Entry 8YSZ (electron microscopy, 3.38 A resolution); this record covers chains A and E of the 5 polymer chains in the assembly.

Chain A:
Protein: Isoform Short of Insulin receptor
Organism: Homo sapiens
UniProt: P06213 (INSR_HUMAN), isoform P06213-2; residue numbers follow UniProt; this construct covers 1-1370
Amino-acid sequence (1370 residues; row label = number of the first residue in the row):
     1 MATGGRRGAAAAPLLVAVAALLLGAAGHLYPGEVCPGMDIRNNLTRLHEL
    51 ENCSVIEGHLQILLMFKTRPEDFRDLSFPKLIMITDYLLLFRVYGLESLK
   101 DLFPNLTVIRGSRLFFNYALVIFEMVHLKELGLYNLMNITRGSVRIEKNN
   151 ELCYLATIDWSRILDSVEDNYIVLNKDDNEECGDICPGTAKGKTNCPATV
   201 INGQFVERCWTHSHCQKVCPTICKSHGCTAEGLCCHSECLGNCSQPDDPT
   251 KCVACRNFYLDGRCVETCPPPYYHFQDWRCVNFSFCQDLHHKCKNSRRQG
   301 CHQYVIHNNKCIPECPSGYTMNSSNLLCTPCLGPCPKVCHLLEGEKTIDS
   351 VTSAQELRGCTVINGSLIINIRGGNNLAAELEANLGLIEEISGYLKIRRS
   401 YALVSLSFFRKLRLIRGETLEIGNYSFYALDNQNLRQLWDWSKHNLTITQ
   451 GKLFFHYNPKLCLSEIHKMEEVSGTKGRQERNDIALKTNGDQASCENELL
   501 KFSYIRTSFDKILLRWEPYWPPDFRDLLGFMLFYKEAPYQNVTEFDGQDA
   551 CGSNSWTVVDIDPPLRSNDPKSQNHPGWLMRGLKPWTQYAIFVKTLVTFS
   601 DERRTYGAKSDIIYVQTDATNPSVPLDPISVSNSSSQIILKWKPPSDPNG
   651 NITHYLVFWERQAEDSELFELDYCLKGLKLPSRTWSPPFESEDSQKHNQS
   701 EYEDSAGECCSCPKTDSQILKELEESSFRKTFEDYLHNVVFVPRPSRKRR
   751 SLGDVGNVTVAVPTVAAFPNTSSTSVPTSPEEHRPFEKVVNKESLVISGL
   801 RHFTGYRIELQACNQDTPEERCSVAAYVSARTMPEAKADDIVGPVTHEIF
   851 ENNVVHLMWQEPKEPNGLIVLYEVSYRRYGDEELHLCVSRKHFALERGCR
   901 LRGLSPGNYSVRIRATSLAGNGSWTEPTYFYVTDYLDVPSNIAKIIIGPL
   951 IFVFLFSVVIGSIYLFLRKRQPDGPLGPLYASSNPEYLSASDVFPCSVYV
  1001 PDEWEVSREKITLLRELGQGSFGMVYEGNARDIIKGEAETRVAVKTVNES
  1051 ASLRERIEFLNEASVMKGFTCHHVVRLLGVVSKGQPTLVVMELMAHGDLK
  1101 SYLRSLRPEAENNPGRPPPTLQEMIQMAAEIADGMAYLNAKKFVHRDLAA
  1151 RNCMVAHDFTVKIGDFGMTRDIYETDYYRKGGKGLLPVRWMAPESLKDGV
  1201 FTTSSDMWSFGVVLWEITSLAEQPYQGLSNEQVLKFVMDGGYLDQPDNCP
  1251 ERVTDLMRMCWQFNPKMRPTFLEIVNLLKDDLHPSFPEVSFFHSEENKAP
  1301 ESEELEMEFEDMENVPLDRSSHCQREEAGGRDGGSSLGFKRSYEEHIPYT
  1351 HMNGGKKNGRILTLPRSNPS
Disordered / not traced: 1-26, 224, 271, 316, 361, 488, 685-783, 816-817, 823-824, 878-880, 935-1370
Swiss-Prot annotation at these positions:
  - region: Glu733 to Phe741 (Insulin-binding), Tyr999 (Important for interaction with IRS1, SHC1 and STAT5B)
  - site: Phe66 (Insulin-binding)
  - modified residue: Ser400 (Phosphoserine), Tyr401 (Phosphotyrosine), Ser407 (Phosphoserine), Tyr999 (Phosphotyrosine)
  - glycosylation (N-linked (GlcNAc...) asparagine): Asn43, Asn52, Asn105, Asn138, Asn242, Asn282, Asn322, Asn364, Asn424, Asn445, Asn541, Asn633, Asn651, Asn698
  - natural variant: Asn42 (N42K: In RMS), Val55 (V55A: In LEPRCH), Ile56 (I56T: In LEPRCH), Gly58 (G58R: In LEPRCH), Asp86 (D86G: In IRAN type A), Leu89 (L89P: In IRAN type A), Arg113 (R113P: In LEPRCH), Ala119 (A119V: In LEPRCH), Leu120 (L120Q: In LEPRCH), Ile146 (I146M: In LEPRCH), Val167 (V167L: In IRAN type A), Pro220 (P220L: In Ins resistance), 23 further natural variant entries in UniProt
  - mutagenesis: Cys462 (C462A: Does not affect S-nitrosylation), Tyr999 (Y999E: Abolishes interaction with IRS1 and SHC1; Y999F: Has no effect on insulin-stimulated autophosphorylation, but inhibits the biological activity of the receptor ...)
Cystine bridges: Cys35-Cys53, Cys153-Cys182, Cys186-Cys209, Cys196-Cys215, Cys219-Cys228, Cys235-Cys243, Cys239-Cys252, Cys255-Cys264, Cys268-Cys280, Cys286-Cys311, Cys293-Cys301, Cys315-Cys328, Cys331-Cys335, Cys339-Cys360, Cys462-Cys495, Cys674-Cys887, Cys813-Cys822

Chain E:
Protein: Insulin-like growth factor II
Organism: Homo sapiens
UniProt: P01344 (IGF2_HUMAN); residues -23 to 156 here correspond to UniProt positions 1-180 (UniProt number = residue number + 24)
Amino-acid sequence (180 residues; numbered -23 to 156; the number before each row is that of its first residue; numbers below 1 keep their minus sign (Met-23 is residue -23)):
   -23 MGIPMGKSMLVLLTFLAFASCCIAAYRPSETLCGGELVDTLQFVCGDRGF
    27 YFSRPASRVSRRSRGIVEECCFRSCDLALLETYCATPAKSERDVSTPPTV
    77 LPDNFPRYPVGKFFQYDTWKQSTQRLRRGLPALLRARRGHVLAKELEAFR
   127 EAKRHRPLIALPTQDPAHGGAPPEMASNRK
Disordered / not traced: -23 to 9, 27-41, 59-156
Swiss-Prot annotation at these positions:
  - region: Ala1 to Phe28 (B), Ser29 to Arg40 (C), Gly41 to Ala61 (A), Thr62 to Glu67 (D)
  - site (Important for interaction with integrin): Arg24, Arg34, Arg37, Arg38
  - glycosylation (O-linked (GalNAc...) threonine): Thr72, Thr75, Thr139
Cystine bridges: Cys46-Cys51

Chain A / chain E interface:
Residue-residue contacts (5; chain A residue first):
  Arg506(A) - Phe19(E)  hydrogen bond (side chain-backbone)
  Ser508(A) - Phe19(E)
  Lys511(A) - Thr16(E)
  Leu513(A) - Phe19(E)  hydrophobic
  Leu513(A) - Leu53(E)  hydrophobic
Also at the interface, not in a pair above, chain A (10 interface residues in all): Thr507, Arg515, Gly577, Trp578, Leu579, Arg581
Also at the interface, not in a pair above, chain E (5 interface residues in all): Val20, Cys51

Summary:
10 residues of chain A face 5 of chain E across their interface; the contacts include 1 hydrogen bond. Its one
hydrogen-bonded contact is Arg506(A)-Phe19(E). From UniProt: 2 mutagenesis sites on chain A.
Chain A is Isoform Short of Insulin receptor and chain E is Insulin-like growth factor II, both from Homo
sapiens; the structure, Cryo-EM structure of the complex IR with three IGF-II, was determined by electron
microscopy.
